5CWR - chains A and P of the 4 polymer chains in the assembly; structure by X-ray diffraction, 2.50 A resolution.

== Chain A ==
Protein: DNA polymerase lambda
Organism: Homo sapiens
Notes: EC 2.7.7.7
UniProt: Q9UGP5 (DPOLL_HUMAN); numbering as in UniProt (aligned over 250-575)
Sequence (326 residues; each row starts with the number of its first residue):
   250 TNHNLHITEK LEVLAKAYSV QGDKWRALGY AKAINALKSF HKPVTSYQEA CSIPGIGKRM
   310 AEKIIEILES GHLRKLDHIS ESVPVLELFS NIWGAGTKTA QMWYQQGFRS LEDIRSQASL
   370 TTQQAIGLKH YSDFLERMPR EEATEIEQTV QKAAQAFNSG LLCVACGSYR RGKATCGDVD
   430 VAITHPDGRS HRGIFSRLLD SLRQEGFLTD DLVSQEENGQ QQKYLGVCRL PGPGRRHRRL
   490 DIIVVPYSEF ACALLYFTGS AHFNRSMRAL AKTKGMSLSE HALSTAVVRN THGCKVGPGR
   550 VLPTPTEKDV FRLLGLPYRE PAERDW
Not modelled in the structure: 469
Construct notes: engineered mutation Ala431 (Leu in Q9UGP5)
Metal / ion sites: Ca2+ site 1: Asp427, Asp429, Asp490 (together with 2'-deoxycytidine-5'-triphosphate) (shared with DC6(P) of chain P); Ca2+ site 2: Asp427, Asp429 (together with 2'-deoxycytidine-5'-triphosphate)
Residues lining bound ligands: 2'-deoxycytidine-5'-triphosphate (DCP): Arg386, Gly416, Ser417, Arg420, Cys425, Gly426, Asp427, Asp429, Tyr505, Phe506, Thr507, Gly508, Ser509, Ala510, Asn513

== Chain P ==
Molecule: 6-nt DNA strand
Sequence (6 nucleotides; numbered 1 to 6; the number before each row is that of its first residue):
     1 CAGTAC
Metal / ion sites: Ca2+: DC6 (together with 2'-deoxycytidine-5'-triphosphate) (shared with Asp427(A), Asp429(A), Asp490(A) of chain A)

== Interface between chain A and chain P ==
Pairs across the interface (21; chain A residue first):
  Ile341(A) - DA5(P)  phosphate contact
  Trp342(A) - DA5(P)  hydrogen bond to the phosphate
  Trp342(A) - DC6(P)  hydrogen bond to the phosphate
  Gly343(A) - DT4(P)  phosphate contact
  Gly343(A) - DA5(P)  hydrogen bond to the phosphate
  Ala344(A) - DT4(P)  phosphate contact
  Ala344(A) - DA5(P)  hydrogen bond to the phosphate
  Gly345(A) - DT4(P)  hydrogen bond to the phosphate
  Gly345(A) - DA5(P)  phosphate contact
  Thr346(A) - DT4(P)  phosphate contact
  Lys347(A) - DG3(P)  phosphate contact
  Lys347(A) - DT4(P)  hydrogen bond to the phosphate
  Thr348(A) - DG3(P)  phosphate contact
  Thr348(A) - DT4(P)  hydrogen bond to the phosphate
  Asp429(A) - DC6(P)  phosphate contact
  Lys472(A) - DC6(P)  sugar contact
  Leu474(A) - DC6(P)  sugar contact
  Arg488(A) - DC6(P)  salt bridge to the phosphate
  Asp490(A) - DC6(P)  phosphate contact
  Tyr505(A) - DC6(P)  hydrogen bond to the base
  Phe506(A) - DC6(P)  phosphate contact

== Overview ==
15 residues of chain A and 4 residues of chain P are in contact; the contacts include 8 hydrogen bonds and 1
salt bridge. Among the polar pairs are Tyr505(A)-DC6(P), Trp342(A)-DA5(P) and Trp342(A)-DC6(P). Ligands of
chain A: 2'-deoxycytidine-5'-triphosphate. Asp427(A), Asp429(A), Asp490(A) and DC6(P) coordinate Ca2+.
Chain A is DNA polymerase lambda (Homo sapiens) and chain P is a 6-nt DNA strand; the structure, Crystal
Structure of human DNA polymerase lambda L431A mutant in complex with a one nucleotide DNA ..., was determined
by X-ray diffraction (same publication as 4XQ8, 4XRH, 5CA7, 5CHG, 5CJ7, 5CR0, 5DDM and 5DKW).
